PDB entry 7WV5 | electron microscopy, 3.10 A resolution | chains B and E of the 4 polymer chains in the assembly

Chain B:
Protein: Toll-like receptor 3
From: Homo sapiens
UniProtKB: O15455 (TLR3_HUMAN); residue numbers follow UniProt; this construct covers 27-697
Sequence (689 residues; row label = number of the first residue in the row):
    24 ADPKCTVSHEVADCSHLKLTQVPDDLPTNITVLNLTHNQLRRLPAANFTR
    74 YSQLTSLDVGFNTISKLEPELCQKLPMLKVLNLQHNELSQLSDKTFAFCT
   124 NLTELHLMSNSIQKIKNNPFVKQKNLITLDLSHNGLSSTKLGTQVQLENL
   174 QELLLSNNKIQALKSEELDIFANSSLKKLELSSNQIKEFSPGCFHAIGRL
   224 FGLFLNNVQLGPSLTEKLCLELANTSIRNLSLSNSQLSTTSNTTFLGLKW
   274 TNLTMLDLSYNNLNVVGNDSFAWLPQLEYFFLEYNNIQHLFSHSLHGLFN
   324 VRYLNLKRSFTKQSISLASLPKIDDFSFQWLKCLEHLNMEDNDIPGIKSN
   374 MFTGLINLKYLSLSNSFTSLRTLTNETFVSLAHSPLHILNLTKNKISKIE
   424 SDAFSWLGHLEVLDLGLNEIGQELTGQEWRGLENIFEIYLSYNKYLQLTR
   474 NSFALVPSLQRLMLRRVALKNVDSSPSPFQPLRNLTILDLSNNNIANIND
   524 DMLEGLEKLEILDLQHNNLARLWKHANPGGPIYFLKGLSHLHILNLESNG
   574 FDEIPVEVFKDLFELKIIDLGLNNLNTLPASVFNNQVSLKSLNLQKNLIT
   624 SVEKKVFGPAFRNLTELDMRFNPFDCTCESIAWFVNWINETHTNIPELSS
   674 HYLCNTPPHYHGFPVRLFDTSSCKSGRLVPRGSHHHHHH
Not modelled in the structure: 24-28, 688-712
Differences from the reference sequence: expression tag (24-26, 698-712)
Disulfide bonds: Cys95-Cys122, Cys649-Cys677
Covalent attachments: N-acetylglucosamine (NAG) linked to Asn196, Asn252, Asn265, Asn275, Asn291, Asn398, Asn413, Asn507, Asn636, Asn662
Curated features (UniProtKB/Swiss-Prot):
  - glycosylation (N-linked (GlcNAc...) asparagine): Asn52, Asn57, Asn70, Asn124, Asn196, Asn247, Asn252, Asn265, Asn275, Asn291, Asn398, Asn413, Asn507, Asn636, Asn662
  - natural variant: Ser134 (S134P: No effect on IFNL1 induction), Arg251 (R251G: No effect on IFNL1 induction), Pro554 (P554S: In IMD83)
  - mutagenesis: Cys95 (C95A: Reduced response to ds-RNA), Cys122 (C122A: Reduced response to ds-RNA), Asn196 (N196G: Reduced expression levels; when associated with R-247), Asn247 (N247R: Reduced response to ds-RNA. Reduced expression levels; when associated with G-196), His539 (H539A: No effect; H539E: Loss of RNA binding. Constitutive activation of NF-kappa-B), Asn541 (N541A: Loss of RNA binding. Abolishes activation of NF-kappa-B)

Chain E:
Molecule: 46-nt RNA strand
Sequence (46 nucleotides; numbered 1 to 46; the number before each row is that of its first residue):
     1 CCCCCCCCCCCCCCCCCCCCCCCCCCCCCCCCCCCCCCCCCCCCCC

Chain B / chain E interface:
Contacting residue pairs - 22 pairs, chain B then chain E:
  Gln62(B) with C43(E), base contact
  Arg64(B) with C43(E), sugar contact; C44(E), phosphate contact
  Arg65(B) with C44(E), hydrogen bond to the phosphate; C45(E), salt bridge to the phosphate
  Thr86(B) with C44(E), sugar contact
  Ser88(B) with C45(E), sugar contact
  Glu110(B) with C45(E), sugar contact
  Arg489(B) with C24(E), phosphate contact
  Asn515(B) with C23(E), phosphate contact; C24(E), hydrogen bond to the phosphate
  Asn517(B) with C22(E), hydrogen bond to the sugar; C23(E), sugar contact
  His539(B) with C23(E), salt bridge to the phosphate
  Asn540(B) with C22(E), sugar contact
  Asn541(B) with C21(E), hydrogen bond to the sugar; C22(E), sugar contact
  Ser571(B) with C22(E), phosphate contact; C23(E), hydrogen bond to the phosphate
  Gly573(B) with C21(E), phosphate contact; C22(E), phosphate contact
  Asn597(B) with C21(E), phosphate contact
Other interface residues (no listed pair), chain B (18 interface residues in all): Lys89, Ala543, Asn572
Other interface residues (no listed pair), chain E (9 interface residues in all): C25, C46

Overview:
The interface between chain B and chain E involves 18 residues on one side and 9 on the other; the contacts
include 5 hydrogen bonds and 2 salt bridges. Among the polar pairs are Asn517(B)-C22(E), Asn541(B)-C21(E) and
Arg65(B)-C44(E).
Chain B is Toll-like receptor 3 (Homo sapiens) and chain E is a 46-nt RNA strand; the structure,
ectoTLR3-poly(I:C), was determined by electron microscopy, deposited together with 7WV3, 7WV4, 7WVE and 7WVJ.
